PDB entry 2O5U | X-ray diffraction, 1.91 A resolution | chains A and B

[Chain A (and B)]
Protein: Thioesterase
Source organism: Pseudomonas aeruginosa
Notes: chain B of this document is another copy of the same molecule, construct and numbering; everything in this record applies to it too
UniProt: Q9HU04 (Q9HU04_PSEAE); residue numbers follow UniProt; this construct covers 1-147
Sequence (148 residues; numbered 0 to 147; the number before each row is that of its first residue; numbering starts at 0):
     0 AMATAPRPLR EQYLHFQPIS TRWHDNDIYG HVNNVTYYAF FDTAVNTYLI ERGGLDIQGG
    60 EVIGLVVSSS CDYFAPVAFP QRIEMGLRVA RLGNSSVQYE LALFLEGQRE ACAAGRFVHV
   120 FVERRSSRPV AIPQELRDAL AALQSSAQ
Unresolved in the structure: 144-147 (chain B: 0-4)
Differences from the reference sequence: expression tag (0)

[Interface between chain A and chain B]
Residue-residue contacts - 49 pairs, chain A then chain B:
  Ala0(A) - Ser126(B)
  Met1(A) - Leu64(B)  hydrophobic
  Met1(A) - Val65(B)
  Met1(A) - Val66(B)  hydrophobic
  Ala2(A) - Val66(B)
  Ile27(A) - Ile56(B)  hydrophobic
  Ile27(A) - Gln57(B)
  Tyr28(A) - Ile56(B)
  Tyr28(A) - Ile62(B)  hydrophobic
  Tyr28(A) - Arg123(B)
  Asn32(A) - Asp41(B)  hydrogen bond
  Asn33(A) - Asp41(B)  hydrogen bond
  Asn33(A) - Val65(B)
  Val34(A) - Val34(B)  hydrophobic
  Val34(A) - Tyr37(B)
  Val34(A) - Ala38(B)
  Tyr37(A) - Val34(B)
  Tyr37(A) - Tyr37(B)  hydrogen bond
  Tyr37(A) - Ser68(B)  hydrogen bond
  Ala38(A) - Val34(B)
  Asp41(A) - Asn32(B)
  Asp41(A) - Asn33(B)  hydrogen bond
  Asp41(A) - Val34(B)
  Ile56(A) - Ile27(B)
  Ile56(A) - Tyr28(B)
  Gln57(A) - Ile27(B)
  Ile62(A) - Tyr28(B)  hydrophobic
  Val65(A) - Asn33(B)
  Val65(A) - Tyr72(B)
  Val66(A) - Asp71(B)
  Val66(A) - Tyr72(B)  hydrogen bond (backbone-backbone)
  Ser67(A) - Cys70(B)
  Ser67(A) - Asp71(B)
  Ser67(A) - Tyr72(B)
  Ser68(A) - Tyr37(B)  hydrogen bond
  Ser68(A) - Ser69(B)
  Ser68(A) - Cys70(B)  hydrogen bond (backbone-backbone)
  Ser68(A) - Tyr72(B)
  Ser69(A) - Ser68(B)
  Ser69(A) - Ser69(B)
  Cys70(A) - Ser67(B)
  Cys70(A) - Ser68(B)  hydrogen bond (backbone-backbone)
  Asp71(A) - Val66(B)
  Asp71(A) - Ser67(B)
  Tyr72(A) - Val65(B)
  Tyr72(A) - Val66(B)  hydrogen bond (backbone-backbone)
  Tyr72(A) - Ser67(B)
  Tyr72(A) - Ser68(B)
  Arg123(A) - Tyr28(B)
Also at the interface, not in a pair above, chain A (24 interface residues in all): Gly63
Also at the interface, not in a pair above, chain B (24 interface residues in all): Leu54, Gly63

[Summary]
Chain A and chain B each contribute 24 residues to their interface, with 10 hydrogen bonds. Polar contacts
include Asn32(A)-Asp41(B), Asn33(A)-Asp41(B) and Tyr37(A)-Tyr37(B).
Both chains are Thioesterase (Pseudomonas aeruginosa). Entry 2O5U (Crystal structure of the PA5185 protein
from Pseudomonas Aeruginosa strain PAO1- orthorhombic form (C222)) was determined by X-ray diffraction
together with 2O6B, 2O6T, 2O6U and 2AV9 from the same study.
